7K0Q - chains A and B of the 4 polymer chains in the assembly; structure by electron microscopy, 3.30 A resolution.

[Chain A]
Protein: Serine palmitoyltransferase 1
From: Homo sapiens
Notes: EC 2.3.1.50
UniProtKB: O15269 (SPTC1_HUMAN); numbering as in UniProt (aligned over 1-473)
Amino-acid sequence (473 residues; numbered 1 to 473; the number before each row is that of its first residue):
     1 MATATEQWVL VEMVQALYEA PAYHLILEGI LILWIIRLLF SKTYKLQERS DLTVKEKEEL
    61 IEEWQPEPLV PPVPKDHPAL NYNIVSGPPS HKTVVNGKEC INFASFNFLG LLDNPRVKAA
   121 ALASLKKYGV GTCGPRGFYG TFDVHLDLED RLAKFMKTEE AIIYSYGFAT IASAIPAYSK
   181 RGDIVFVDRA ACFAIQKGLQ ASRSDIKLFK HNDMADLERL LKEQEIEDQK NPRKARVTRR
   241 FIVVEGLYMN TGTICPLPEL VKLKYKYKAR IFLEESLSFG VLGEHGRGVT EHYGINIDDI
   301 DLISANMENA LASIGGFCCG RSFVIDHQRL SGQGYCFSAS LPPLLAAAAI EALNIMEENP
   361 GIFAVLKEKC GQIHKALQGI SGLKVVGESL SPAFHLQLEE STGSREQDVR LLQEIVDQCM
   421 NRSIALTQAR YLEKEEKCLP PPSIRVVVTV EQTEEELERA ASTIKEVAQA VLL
Disordered / not traced: 1-50
Curated features (UniProtKB/Swiss-Prot):
  - modified residue: Tyr164 (Phosphotyrosine)
  - natural variant: Ala20 (A20S: In ALS27), Tyr23 (Y23F: In ALS27), Leu38 (L38R: In ALS27; uncertain significance), Leu39 (deletion: In ALS27), Phe40 to Ser41 (deletion: In ALS27), Cys133 (C133W: In HSAN1A; C133Y: In HSAN1A), Val144 (V144D: In HSAN1A), Arg239 (R239W: In a breast cancer sample), Ala310 (A310G: Found in a patient with HSAN1A; uncertain significance), Ser331 (S331F: In HSAN1A; S331Y: In ALS27 and HSAN1A), Ala352 (A352V: In HSAN1A), Gly387 (G387A: Does not affect catalytic activity towards serine)
  - mutagenesis: Phe138 (F138A: Decreased catalytic activity with L-serine and palmitoyl-CoA as substrates), Tyr164 (Y164F: Increased serine palmitoyltransferase activity and sphingolipid content), Phe337 (F337A: Strongly decreased catalytic activity with L-serine and palmitoyl-CoA as substrates), Ser338 (S338A: Decreased catalytic activity with L-serine and palmitoyl-CoA as substrates)
Residues lining bound ligands: pyridoxal phosphate / Myriocin: Pro135, Gly137, Phe138, Cys336, Phe337, Ser338, Ala339
What the authors report for this chain:
  - post-translational modification sites: Tyr164 (citing earlier work)
  - disease-associated variants - A20S, S331F, S331Y: decreased binding to ORM1-like protein 3 (proposed by the authors, not directly observed)
  - disease-associated variants - A20S, S331F, S331Y (proposed by the authors, not directly observed)

[Chain B]
Protein: Serine palmitoyltransferase 2
From: Homo sapiens
Notes: EC 2.3.1.50
UniProtKB: O15270 (SPTC2_HUMAN); residues 1-562 here = UniProt positions 1-562
Amino-acid sequence (562 residues; numbered 1 to 562; the number before each row is that of its first residue):
     1 MRPEPGGCCC RRTVRANGCV ANGEVRNGYV RSSAAAAAAA AAGQIHHVTQ NGGLYKRPFN
    61 EAFEETPMLV AVLTYVGYGV LTLFGYLRDF LRYWRIEKCH HATEREEQKD FVSLYQDFEN
   121 FYTRNLYMRI RDNWNRPICS VPGARVDIME RQSHDYNWSF KYTGNIIKGV INMGSYNYLG
   181 FARNTGSCQE AAAKVLEEYG AGVCSTRQEI GNLDKHEELE ELVARFLGVE AAMAYGMGFA
   241 TNSMNIPALV GKGCLILSDE LNHASLVLGA RLSGATIRIF KHNNMQSLEK LLKDAIVYGQ
   301 PRTRRPWKKI LILVEGIYSM EGSIVRLPEV IALKKKYKAY LYLDEAHSIG ALGPTGRGVV
   361 EYFGLDPEDV DVMMGTFTKS FGASGGYIGG KKELIDYLRT HSHSAVYATS LSPPVVEQII
   421 TSMKCIMGQD GTSLGKECVQ QLAENTRYFR RRLKEMGFII YGNEDSPVVP LMLYMPAKIG
   481 AFGREMLKRN IGVVVVGFPA TPIIESRARF CLSAAHTKEI LDTALKEIDE VGDLLQLKYS
   541 RHRLVPLLDR PFDETTYEET ED
Disordered / not traced: 1-52, 545-562
Curated features (UniProtKB/Swiss-Prot):
  - modified residue: Lys379 (N6-(pyridoxal phosphate)lysine)
  - natural variant: Ala182 (A182P: In HSAN1C), Arg183 (R183W: In HSAN1C), Val359 (V359M: In HSAN1C loss of normal activity as measured by reduced formation of sphinganine), Gly382 (G382V: In HSAN1C), Ile504 (I504F: In HSAN1C loss of normal activity as measured by reduced formation of sphinganine)
  - mutagenesis: Tyr122 (Y122A: Decreased catalytic activity with L-serine and palmitoyl-CoA as substrates. Does not affect the negative regulation by OMRDL3 and ceramides), Leu126 (L126W: Some decrease in catalytic activity with L-serine and palmitoyl-CoA as substrates), Ile130 (I130W: Loss of catalytic activity with L-serine and palmitoyl-CoA as substrates), Trp134 (W134A: Loss of catalytic activity with L-serine and palmitoyl-CoA as substrates), Tyr176 (Y176A: Loss of catalytic activity with L-serine and palmitoyl-CoA as substrates), Ser258 (S258R: Loss of catalytic activity with L-serine and palmitoyl-CoA as substrates), Arg302 (R302A: Reduces the dimerization propensity with SPTLC1; reduces the dimerization propensity with SPTLC1; when associated with A-305. Does not impair enzymatic activity ...), Arg304 (R304A: Reduces the dimerization propensity with SPTLC1; when associated with A-302 and A-304. Does not impair enzymatic activity; when associated with A-302 and A-304), Arg305 (R305A: Reduces the dimerization propensity with SPTLC1; when associated with A-302 and A-304. Does not impair enzymatic activity; when associated with A-302 and A-304), Met320 (M320Q: Decreased catalytic activity with L-serine and palmitoyl-CoA as substrates), Thr378 (T378A: Decreased catalytic activity with L-serine and palmitoyl-CoA as substrates), Lys379 (K379A: Loss of catalytic activity with L-serine and palmitoyl-CoA as substrates), 3 further mutagenesis entries in UniProt
Residues lining bound ligands: pyridoxal phosphate / Myriocin: Tyr78, Tyr122, Leu126, Tyr127, Ile130, Trp134, Tyr176, Met237, Gly238, Phe239, Asn242, His263, Ser265, Glu315, Ser319, Asp344, Ala346, His347, Thr376, Thr378, Lys379, Pro476, Ile479, Val496, Gly497, Phe498, Pro499, Arg509
What the authors report for this chain:
  - mutagenesis - R302A/R304A/R305A: unchanged catalytic activity
  - disease-associated variants - I504F: decreased binding to ORM1-like protein 3 (proposed by the authors, not directly observed)
  - disease-associated variants - I504F (proposed by the authors, not directly observed)

[How chain A and chain B interact]
Contacting residue pairs - 149 pairs, chain A then chain B:
  Leu52(A) with Val297(B), hydrophobic
  Ile61(A) with Lys293(B); Ile296(B), hydrophobic; Val297(B), hydrophobic; Tyr337(B), hydrophobic; Lys338(B), hydrogen bond (backbone-side chain)
  Glu62(A) with Lys338(B), hydrogen bond (backbone-side chain)
  Trp64(A) with Ile296(B), hydrophobic; Trp307(B), hydrogen bond (side chain-backbone); Ile310(B), hydrophobic; Tyr337(B); Lys338(B), hydrogen bond (backbone-side chain)
  Pro66(A) with Lys308(B); Lys338(B)
  Glu67(A) with Lys308(B), salt bridge; Lys309(B); Tyr340(B), hydrogen bond (backbone-side chain)
  Pro68(A) with Lys309(B); Tyr340(B)
  Leu69(A) with Lys309(B); Tyr340(B)
  Val70(A) with Leu394(B), hydrophobic; Tyr397(B), hydrophobic
  Pro71(A) with Tyr397(B), hydrophobic
  His77(A) with Thr400(B)
  Ala79(A) with Gln208(B)
  Leu80(A) with Asp396(B); Thr400(B)
  Tyr82(A) with Arg207(B); Gln208(B); Asn212(B); Arg399(B), hydrogen bond (side chain-backbone); Ala405(B)
  Asn83(A) with Glu209(B), hydrogen bond (side chain-backbone); Asn212(B), hydrogen bond (backbone-side chain)
  Ile84(A) with Asn212(B); Glu217(B)
  Val85(A) with Ile210(B); Asn212(B), hydrogen bond (backbone-backbone); Leu213(B); Asp214(B), hydrogen bond (backbone-backbone)
  Gly87(A) with Tyr199(B)
  Pro88(A) with Glu198(B); Tyr199(B)
  Pro89(A) with Val203(B), hydrophobic; Leu213(B), hydrophobic
  Asn102(A) with Ile210(B)
  Phe106(A) with Cys204(B), hydrogen bond (backbone-backbone)
  Asn107(A) with Cys204(B)
  Leu112(A) with Ala201(B); Gly202(B)
  Lys118(A) with Glu197(B), hydrogen bond (side chain-backbone); Gly200(B)
  Ala121(A) with Leu196(B), hydrophobic
  Leu122(A) with Ala193(B), hydrophobic; Leu196(B)
  Leu125(A) with Ala193(B)
  Lys126(A) with Asn184(B); Gln189(B)
  Tyr128(A) with Val141(B)
  Val130(A) with Gln418(B)
  Gly131(A) with Gly382(B), hydrogen bond (backbone-backbone)
  Thr132(A) with Pro142(B)
  Cys133(A) with Ser175(B); Tyr176(B); Ala182(B), hydrophobic
  Arg136(A) with Asn135(B)
  Gly137(A) with Trp134(B); Asn135(B), hydrogen bond (backbone-backbone)
  Phe138(A) with Trp134(B); Val494(B), hydrophobic; Val496(B), hydrophobic; Arg509(B)
  Tyr139(A) with Arg136(B), hydrogen bond; Ile138(B); Ile148(B), hydrophobic; Gly492(B); Val493(B), hydrogen bond (side chain-backbone)
  Thr141(A) with Arg136(B); Pro137(B); Ile138(B), hydrogen bond (backbone-backbone)
  Phe142(A) with Ile138(B); Ser140(B)
  Asp143(A) with Ile138(B), hydrogen bond (backbone-backbone); Cys139(B); Met149(B)
  Leu146(A) with Tyr162(B)
  Ser165(A) with Met237(B), hydrogen bond
  Tyr166(A) with Gly236(B); Met237(B), hydrophobic; Ala240(B), hydrophobic; Ser404(B), hydrogen bond; Ala408(B); Thr409(B)
  Phe168(A) with Met244(B), hydrophobic
  Ala169(A) with Met237(B), hydrophobic
  Tyr178(A) with Tyr115(B)
  Phe193(A) with His403(B); Tyr407(B), hydrophobic
  Gln200(A) with Leu272(B), hydrogen bond (side chain-backbone)
  Ala201(A) with Arg271(B)
  Arg203(A) with Arg271(B), hydrogen bond (side chain-backbone)
  Arg236(A) with Val112(B)
  Thr238(A) with Val112(B)
  Arg239(A) with Ser113(B); Leu114(B); Gln116(B), hydrogen bond
  Lys264(A) with Gln108(B); Phe111(B)
  Tyr265(A) with Arg105(B), hydrogen bond; Glu107(B)
  Lys268(A) with Phe111(B)
  Arg270(A) with Phe111(B); Val112(B), hydrogen bond (side chain-backbone); Leu114(B)
  Asp301(A) with Gln108(B), hydrogen bond
  Glu308(A) with Thr409(B), hydrogen bond
  Ala312(A) with Ala201(B)
  Ile314(A) with Thr409(B); Ser410(B)
  Arg321(A) with Thr103(B), hydrogen bond (side chain-backbone); Arg105(B)
  Phe323(A) with Ala102(B); Glu104(B); Leu114(B), hydrophobic; Tyr115(B), hydrogen bond (backbone-side chain)
  Val324(A) with Leu114(B), hydrophobic; Tyr115(B)
  His327(A) with Tyr115(B)
  Leu330(A) with Thr123(B); Tyr127(B), hydrophobic
  Gln333(A) with Phe239(B); Leu268(B)
  Phe337(A) with Phe239(B); His263(B)
  Ser338(A) with Met237(B), hydrogen bond
  Ala339(A) with Thr378(B)
  Leu344(A) with Ala201(B), hydrophobic
  Leu345(A) with Ser412(B)
  Thr427(A) with Glu209(B)
  Arg430(A) with Gln208(B); Val406(B)
  Tyr431(A) with Tyr407(B)
  Leu432(A) with His401(B); His403(B); Tyr407(B), hydrogen bond (backbone-side chain)
  Glu435(A) with His403(B)
  Glu436(A) with Tyr407(B), hydrogen bond
  Arg445(A) with Glu209(B), salt bridge
Other interface residues (no listed pair), chain A (103 interface residues in all): Lys57, Leu60, Gln65, Val73, Val95, Ala104, Ser105, Asp113, Lys127, Gly129, Gly134, Pro135, Lys197, Ala235, Val237, Arg240, Phe241, Asp298, Asp299, Gly334, Pro342, Gln428, Ala429
Other interface residues (no listed pair), chain B (110 interface residues in all): Asp110, Asn172, Gly174, Asn177, Arg183, Ala192, Ser205, Leu249, Ala264, Pro306, Asp371, Val372, Ala383, Ser384, Glu393, Pro414, Val415, Val495, Pro499

[Summary]
The interface between chain A and chain B involves 103 residues on one side and 110 on the other, with 32
hydrogen bonds and 2 salt bridges. Polar contacts include Glu67(A)-Lys308(B), Arg445(A)-Glu209(B) and
Ile61(A)-Lys338(B). The paper reports that A20S, S331F and S331Y of chain A reduce binding to ORM1-like
protein 3; a modification site at Tyr164(A); 5 substitutions were tested in all.
Here chain A is Serine palmitoyltransferase 1 and chain B is Serine palmitoyltransferase 2, both from Homo
sapiens. Entry 7K0Q (Human serine palmitoyltransferase complex SPTLC1/SPLTC2/ssSPTa/ORMDL3, myriocin-bound)
was determined by electron microscopy (same publication as 7K0I, 7K0J, 7K0K, 7K0L, 7K0M, 7K0N, 7K0O and 7K0P).
